7M1K - chain A; structure by X-ray diffraction, 1.79 A resolution.

# Chain A
Protein: Dehaloperoxidase B
Source organism: Amphitrite ornata
UniProt: Q9NAV7 (Q9NAV7_9ANNE); residues 1-137 here correspond to UniProt positions 2-138 (UniProt number = residue number + 1)
Amino-acid sequence (137 residues; each row starts with the number of its first residue):
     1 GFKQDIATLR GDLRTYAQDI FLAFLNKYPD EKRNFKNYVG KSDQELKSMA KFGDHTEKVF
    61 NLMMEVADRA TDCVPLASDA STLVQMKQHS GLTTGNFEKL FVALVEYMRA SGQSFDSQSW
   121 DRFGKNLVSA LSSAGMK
Bound ions: heme Fe near H89 (its only coordinating residue here)
Ligand contacts:
  - 2,6-difluorophenol (FFP): L62, V66, R69, D79, T82, L83, M86
  - heme (HEM): F24, E31, N34, F35, D54, H55, K58, V59, L62, M63, L83, M86, Q88, H89, L92, N96, F97, L100, F101, L127

# Summary
Chain A binds heme and 2,6-difluorophenol.
Chain A is Dehaloperoxidase B (Amphitrite ornata); the structure, Crystal structure of dehaloperoxidase B in
complex with 2,6-difluorophenol, was determined by X-ray diffraction (same publication as 7M1J and 7M1I).
